2RG7 - chains A and C; structure by X-ray diffraction, 2.05 A resolution.

Chain A (and C):
Protein: Periplasmic HEME binding protein
From: Shigella dysenteriae
Notes: chain C of this document is another copy of the same molecule, construct and numbering; everything in this record applies to it too
UniProt: O70018 (O70018_SHIDY); residues 22-277 here correspond to UniProt positions 49-304 (UniProt number = residue number + 27)
Sequence (256 residues; numbered 22 to 277; the number before each row is that of its first residue):
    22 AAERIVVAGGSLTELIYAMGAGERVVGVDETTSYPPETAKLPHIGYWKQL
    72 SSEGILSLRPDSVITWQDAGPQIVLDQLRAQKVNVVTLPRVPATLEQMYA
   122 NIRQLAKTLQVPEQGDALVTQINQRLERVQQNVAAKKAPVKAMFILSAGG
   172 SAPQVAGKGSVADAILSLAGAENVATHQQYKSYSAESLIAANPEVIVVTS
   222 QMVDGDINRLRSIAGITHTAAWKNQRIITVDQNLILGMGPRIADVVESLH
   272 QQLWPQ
Not modelled in the structure: 22

Chain A / chain C interface:
Contacting residue pairs - 52 pairs, chain A then chain C:
  Glu51(A) - Glu51(C)
  Glu51(A) - Tyr67(C)  hydrogen bond
  Ala60(A) - Ile65(C)
  Lys61(A) - Ile65(C)
  Lys61(A) - Ser72(C)
  Lys61(A) - Gly75(C)
  Leu62(A) - His64(C)
  Pro63(A) - His64(C)
  His64(A) - Glu51(C)  salt bridge
  His64(A) - His64(C)  hydrogen bond (backbone-backbone)
  Glu74(A) - Ala60(C)
  Glu74(A) - Lys61(C)
  Gly75(A) - Ala60(C)
  Ser78(A) - Lys61(C)
  Ser168(A) - Gly171(C)
  Ser168(A) - Ser172(C)  hydrogen bond (side chain-backbone)
  Gly170(A) - Ser168(C)
  Gly171(A) - Ser168(C)
  Gly171(A) - Met223(C)
  Gly171(A) - Gln253(C)
  Ser172(A) - Ser168(C)  hydrogen bond (backbone-side chain)
  Ser172(A) - Gln222(C)
  Ala173(A) - Met223(C)
  Ala173(A) - Arg230(C)
  Ala173(A) - Ser233(C)
  Pro174(A) - Pro174(C)
  Pro174(A) - Ser233(C)  hydrogen bond (backbone-side chain)
  Gln175(A) - Arg230(C)
  Ser203(A) - Arg230(C)  hydrogen bond (side chain-backbone)
  Ser203(A) - Ser233(C)
  Tyr204(A) - Arg232(C)
  Tyr204(A) - Ser233(C)
  Ser205(A) - Arg232(C)
  Gln222(A) - Gly170(C)
  Met223(A) - Gly171(C)
  Arg230(A) - Ala173(C)
  Arg230(A) - Ser203(C)  hydrogen bond (backbone-side chain)
  Arg232(A) - Tyr204(C)
  Arg232(A) - Ser205(C)
  Arg232(A) - Ala235(C)
  Ser233(A) - Ala173(C)
  Ser233(A) - Pro174(C)  hydrogen bond (side chain-backbone)
  Ser233(A) - Ser203(C)  hydrogen bond
  Ser233(A) - Tyr204(C)
  Ser233(A) - Ser233(C)
  Ser233(A) - Ile234(C)
  Ser233(A) - Ala235(C)  hydrogen bond (backbone-backbone)
  Ile234(A) - Ser233(C)
  Ala235(A) - Arg232(C)
  Ala235(A) - Ser233(C)  hydrogen bond (backbone-backbone)
  Ala235(A) - Ala235(C)
  Gln253(A) - Gly171(C)
Other interface residues (no listed pair), chain A (29 interface residues in all): Thr220, Asn229
Other interface residues (no listed pair), chain C (33 interface residues in all): Pro63, Gly66, Glu74, Gln175, Ala206, Thr220, Asn229, Leu231

In short:
The interface between chain A and chain C involves 29 residues on one side and 33 on the other; the contacts
include 11 hydrogen bonds and 1 salt bridge. Polar contacts include His64(A)-Glu51(C), Glu51(A)-Tyr67(C) and
Ser168(A)-Ser172(C).
Both chains are Periplasmic HEME binding protein (Shigella dysenteriae). Entry 2RG7 (Apo- Crystal Structure of
a Periplasmic Heme Binding Protein from Shigella dysenteriae) was determined by X-ray diffraction (same
publication as 2R79).
